PDB entry 7CTE | electron microscopy, 3.80 A resolution | chains B and E of the 4 polymer chains in the assembly

Chain B:
Molecule: Origin recognition complex subunit 2
From: Homo sapiens
Reference sequence: Q13416 (ORC2_HUMAN); residue numbers follow UniProt; this construct covers 1-577
Sequence (577 residues; numbered 1 to 577; the number before each row is that of its first residue):
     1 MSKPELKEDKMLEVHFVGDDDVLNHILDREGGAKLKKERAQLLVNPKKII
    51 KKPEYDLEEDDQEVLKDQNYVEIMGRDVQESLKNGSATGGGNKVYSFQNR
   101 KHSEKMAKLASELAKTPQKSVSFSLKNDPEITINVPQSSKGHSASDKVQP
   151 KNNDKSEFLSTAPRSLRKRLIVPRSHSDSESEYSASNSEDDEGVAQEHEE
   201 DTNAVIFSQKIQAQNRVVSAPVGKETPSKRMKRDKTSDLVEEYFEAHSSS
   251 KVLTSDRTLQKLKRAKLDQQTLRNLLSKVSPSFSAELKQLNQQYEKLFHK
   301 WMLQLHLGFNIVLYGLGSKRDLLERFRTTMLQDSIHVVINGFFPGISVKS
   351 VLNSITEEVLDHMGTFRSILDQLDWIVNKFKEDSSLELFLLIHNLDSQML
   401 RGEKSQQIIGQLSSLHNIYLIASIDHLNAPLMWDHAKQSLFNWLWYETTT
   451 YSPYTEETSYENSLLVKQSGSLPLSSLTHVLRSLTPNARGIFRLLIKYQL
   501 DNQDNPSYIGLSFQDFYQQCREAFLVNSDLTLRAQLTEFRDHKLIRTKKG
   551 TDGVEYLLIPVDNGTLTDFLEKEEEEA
Disordered / not traced: 1-268, 467-470, 561, 576-577
Swiss-Prot annotation at these positions:
  - modified residue: T116 (Phosphothreonine), S122 (Phosphoserine), S138 (Phosphoserine), T226 (Phosphothreonine), S248 (Phosphoserine), S280 (Phosphoserine)

Chain E:
Molecule: Origin recognition complex subunit 5
From: Homo sapiens
Reference sequence: O43913 (ORC5_HUMAN); residue numbers follow UniProt; this construct covers 1-435
Sequence (435 residues; each row starts with the number of its first residue):
     1 MPHLENVVLCRESQVSILQSLFGERHHFSFPSIFIYGHTASGKTYVTQTL
    51 LKTLELPHVFVNCVECFTLRLLLEQILNKLNHLSSSEDGCSTEITCETFN
   101 DFVRLFKQVTTAENLKDQTVYIVLDKAEYLRDMEANLLPGFLRLQELADR
   151 NVTVLFLSEIVWEKFRPNTGCFEPFVLYFPDYSIGNLQKILSHDHPPEYS
   201 ADFYAAYINILLGVFYTVCRDLKELRHLAVLNFPKYCEPVVKGEASERDT
   251 RKLWRNIEPHLKKAMQTVYLREISSSQWEKLQKDDTDPGQLKGLSAHTHV
   301 ELPYYSKFILIAAYLASYNPARTDKRFFLKHHGKIKKTNFLKKHEKTSNH
   351 LLGPKPFPLDRLLAILYSIVDSRVAPTANIFSQITSLVTLQLLTLVGHDD
   401 QLDGPKYKCTVSLDFIRAIARTVNFDIIKYLYDFL
Disordered / not traced: 1-3, 84-90, 245-248, 269-294, 329-348, 434-435
Ligand contacts: ATP (adenosine-5'-triphosphate): V8, L9, R11, H38, T39, A40, S41, G42, K43, T44, Y45, D125, K126, L157, Y182, L222, K223, R226
Swiss-Prot annotation at these positions:
  - binding site (ATP): G37 to T44

Chain B / chain E interface:
Contacting residue pairs (32):
  D396(B) - L402(E)
  Q398(B) - Q401(E)
  R401(B) - Q401(E)  hydrogen bond
  R401(B) - L402(E)
  H426(B) - L402(E)
  N428(B) - L402(E)
  N428(B) - D403(E)
  N428(B) - G404(E)
  P430(B) - F381(E)
  P430(B) - S382(E)
  L431(B) - L359(E)  hydrophobic
  L431(B) - F381(E)  hydrophobic
  L431(B) - I384(E)  hydrophobic
  L431(B) - T385(E)  hydrogen bond (backbone-side chain)
  L431(B) - L402(E)
  L431(B) - Y407(E)
  M432(B) - L402(E)  hydrophobic
  W433(B) - S382(E)  hydrogen bond (backbone-side chain)
  D434(B) - S382(E)
  D434(B) - T385(E)
  D434(B) - S386(E)
  D434(B) - T389(E)  hydrogen bond
  H435(B) - S386(E)  hydrogen bond
  Q438(B) - S382(E)  hydrogen bond
  W445(B) - A378(E)  hydrophobic
  R521(B) - D132(E)  salt bridge
  R521(B) - A135(E)
  F524(B) - N136(E)
  N527(B) - D132(E)
  N527(B) - M133(E)
  R540(B) - D399(E)
  D541(B) - D399(E)
Interface residues without a listed pair, chain B (23 interface residues in all): L427, Y517, E522, T537, T547
Interface residues without a listed pair, chain E (25 interface residues in all): R131, E134, T169, N379, Q383, H398, D400
Interface features reported in the paper:
  - pairs named by the authors: R521(B)-D132(E) (hydrogen bond), N527(B)-E134(E), N136(E)-F524(B) (hydrophobic contact)

Summary:
The interface between chain B and chain E involves 23 residues on one side and 25 on the other; the contacts
include 6 hydrogen bonds and 1 salt bridge. Among the polar pairs are R521(B)-D132(E), R401(B)-Q401(E) and
L431(B)-T385(E). The paper describes a hydrogen bond between R521(B) and D132(E); a contact between N527(B)
and E134(E); a hydrophobic contact between N136(E) and F524(B).
Here chain B is Origin recognition complex subunit 2 and chain E is Origin recognition complex subunit 5, both
from Homo sapiens. Entry 7CTE (Human Origin Recognition Complex, ORC2-5) was determined by electron microscopy
together with 7CTF and 7CTG from the same study.
